Entry 2P2F (X-ray diffraction, 2.58 A resolution); this record covers chain A.

[Chain A]
Molecule: Acetyl-coenzyme A synthetase
Source organism: Salmonella typhimurium
Notes: EC 6.2.1.1
UniProt: Q8ZKF6 (ACSA_SALTY); residue numbers follow UniProt; this construct covers 1-652
Amino-acid sequence (652 residues; row label = number of the first residue in the row):
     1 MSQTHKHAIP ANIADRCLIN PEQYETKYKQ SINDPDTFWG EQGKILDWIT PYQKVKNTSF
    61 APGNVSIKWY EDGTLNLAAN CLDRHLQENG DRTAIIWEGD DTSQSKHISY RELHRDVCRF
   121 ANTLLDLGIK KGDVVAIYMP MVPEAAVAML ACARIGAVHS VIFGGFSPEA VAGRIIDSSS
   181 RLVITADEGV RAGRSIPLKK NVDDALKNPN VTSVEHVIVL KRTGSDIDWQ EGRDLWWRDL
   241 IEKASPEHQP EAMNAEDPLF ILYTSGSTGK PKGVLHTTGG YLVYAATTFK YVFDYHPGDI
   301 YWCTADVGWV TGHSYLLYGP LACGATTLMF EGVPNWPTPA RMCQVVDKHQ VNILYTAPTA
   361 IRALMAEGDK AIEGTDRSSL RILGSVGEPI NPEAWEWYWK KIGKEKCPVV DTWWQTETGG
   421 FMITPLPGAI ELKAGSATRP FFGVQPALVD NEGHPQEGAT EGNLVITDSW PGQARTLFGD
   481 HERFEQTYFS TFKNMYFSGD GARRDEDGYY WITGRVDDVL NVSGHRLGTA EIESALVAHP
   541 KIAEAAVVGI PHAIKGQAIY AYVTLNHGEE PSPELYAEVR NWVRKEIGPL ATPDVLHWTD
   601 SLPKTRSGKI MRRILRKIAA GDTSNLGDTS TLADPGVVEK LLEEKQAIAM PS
Unresolved in the structure: 1-5, 625-629, 648-652
Small-molecule neighbours:
  - adenosine monophosphate (AMP): Thr-264, Val-310, Ser-385, Val-386, Gly-387, Glu-388, Pro-389, Asp-411, Thr-412, Trp-413, Trp-414, Gln-415, Thr-416, Glu-417, Ser-498, Asp-500, Ile-512, Arg-515, Asn-521, Arg-526
  - coenzyme A (COA): Phe-163, Gly-164, Gly-165, Arg-191, Arg-194, Ile-196, Ala-305, Asp-306, Trp-309, Val-310, Thr-311, Val-333, Pro-334, Ala-357, Thr-359, Ala-360, Val-386, Ser-523, Gly-524, His-525, Arg-584, Pro-589
What the authors report for this chain:
  - mutagenesis - K609A: abolished catalytic activity (PPi-exchange assay)
  - mutagenesis - D517G, D517P, G524L: unchanged catalytic activity (PPi-exchange assay)
  - mutagenesis - G524L: abolished catalytic activity
  - mutagenesis - R194A, G524S, R584A: unchanged catalytic activity on ATP
  - mutagenesis - A357V (6.3-fold), D517P, G524S (20-fold), R526A (9.5-fold): decreased catalytic activity on coenzyme A
  - mutagenesis - R194A (2- to 3-fold), R194E (2- to 3-fold), R584A (7- to 8-fold), R584E (7- to 8-fold): decreased binding to coenzyme A
  - mutagenesis - D517G: decreased binding to ATP
  - mutagenesis - V386A: increased catalytic activity on propionate
  - specificity-determining residues: Val-386
  - mutagenesis - V310D: unchanged catalytic activity on glycine
  - binding site for coenzyme A: Arg-191, Ala-357, Gly-524, Arg-584
  - binding site for acetate ion: Val-310, Val-386, Trp-414
  - contacts within the chain: Glu-417/Arg-526 (salt bridge)
  - conformationally variable residues (domain motion): Asp-517
  - catalytic residues: Lys-609
  - mutagenesis - G524L: unchanged catalytic activity (adenylation half-reaction)
  - mutagenesis - R526A: decreased catalytic activity on ATP
  - mutagenesis - V310D: increased catalytic activity on acetate
  - binding site for adenosine monophosphate: Arg-515, Arg-526

[Overview]
Chain A binds coenzyme A and adenosine monophosphate. From the paper: the catalytic residue Lys-609; A357V,
D517P and G524S, among others, reduce catalytic activity on coenzyme A; 13 substitutions were tested in all.
Chain A is Acetyl-coenzyme A synthetase (Salmonella typhimurium); the structure, Acetyl-CoA Synthetase,
wild-type with acetate, AMP, and CoA bound, was determined by X-ray diffraction, deposited together with 2P20,
2P2B, 2P2J, 2P2M and 2P2Q.
